PDB entry 1TZ8 | X-ray diffraction, 1.85 A resolution | chains A and B

# Chain A (and B)
Protein: Transthyretin
Organism: Homo sapiens
Notes: chain B of this document is another copy of the same molecule, construct and numbering; everything in this record applies to it too
UniProt: P02766 (TTHY_HUMAN); residues 1-127 here correspond to UniProt positions 21-147 (UniProt number = residue number + 20)
Amino-acid sequence (127 residues; row label = number of the first residue in the row):
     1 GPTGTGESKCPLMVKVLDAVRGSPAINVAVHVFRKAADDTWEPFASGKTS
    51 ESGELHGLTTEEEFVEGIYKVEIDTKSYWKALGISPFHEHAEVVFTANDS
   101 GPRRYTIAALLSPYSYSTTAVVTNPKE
Unresolved in the structure: 1-9, 125-127
Ligand contacts: diethylstilbestrol (DES): Lys15, Leu17, Ala108, Ala109, Leu110, Ser117, Thr119
UniProt features mapped onto this chain:
  - binding site (L-thyroxine): Lys15, Glu54, Ser117
  - modified residue: Cys10 (Sulfocysteine), Glu42 (4-carboxyglutamate), Ser52 (Phosphoserine)
  - glycosylation: Asn98 (N-linked (GlcNAc...) asparagine)
What the authors report for this chain:
  - binding site for diethylstilbestrol: Lys15, Leu17, Ala108, Ala109, Leu110, Ser117, Thr119
  - conformationally variable residues (side-chain flip): Thr119
  - binding site for glycerol: Ser112, Ser115

# How chain A and chain B interact
Pairs across the interface (13; chain A residue first):
  Leu17(A) - Val121(B)  hydrophobic
  Gly22(A) - Ala120(B)
  Gly22(A) - Val121(B)
  Gly22(A) - Val122(B)  hydrogen bond (backbone-backbone)
  Pro24(A) - Val121(B)
  Leu110(A) - Thr119(B)
  Thr119(A) - Leu17(B)
  Thr119(A) - Leu110(B)
  Ala120(A) - Gly22(B)
  Val121(A) - Leu17(B)  hydrophobic
  Val121(A) - Gly22(B)
  Val121(A) - Pro24(B)
  Val122(A) - Gly22(B)  hydrogen bond (backbone-backbone)
Other interface residues (no listed pair), chain A (10 interface residues in all): Ala19, Ser23
Other interface residues (no listed pair), chain B (10 interface residues in all): Ser23, Thr123

# Summary
The chain A/chain B interface involves 10 residues from each chain, with 2 hydrogen bonds. The hydrogen-bonded
pair Gly22(A)-Val122(B) is a backbone contact. Chain A binds diethylstilbestrol. From the paper: a binding
site for diethylstilbestrol at Lys15(A), Leu17(A) and Ala108(A) among others; a binding site for glycerol at
Ser112(A) and Ser115(A).
Both chains are Transthyretin (Homo sapiens). Entry 1TZ8 (The monoclinic crystal structure of transthyretin in
complex with diethylstilbestrol) was determined by X-ray diffraction, deposited together with 1TT6.
